Entry 7W8M (X-ray diffraction, 2.60 A resolution); this record covers chains A and B.

# Chain A
Molecule: Nitrile hydratase
Source organism: Pseudonocardia thermophila DSM 43832
Notes: EC 4.2.1.84
UniProt: A0A1M6Q338 (A0A1M6Q338_PSETH); residues 1-205 here = UniProt positions 1-205
Amino-acid sequence (205 residues; each row starts with the number of its first residue):
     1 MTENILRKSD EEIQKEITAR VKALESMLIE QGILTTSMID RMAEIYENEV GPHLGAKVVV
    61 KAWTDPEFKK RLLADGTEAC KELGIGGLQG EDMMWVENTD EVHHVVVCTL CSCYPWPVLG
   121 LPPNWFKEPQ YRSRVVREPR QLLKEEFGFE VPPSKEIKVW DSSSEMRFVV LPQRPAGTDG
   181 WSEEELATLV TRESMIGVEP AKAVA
Not modelled in the structure: 1, 205
Modified residues: Cys111 (3-sulfinoalanine; CSD); Cys113 (S-hydroxycysteine; CSO)
Metal / ion sites: Co2+: Ser112, Cys113

# Chain B
Molecule: Cobalt-containing nitrile hydratase subunit beta
Source organism: Pseudonocardia thermophila
Notes: EC 4.2.1.84
UniProt: Q7SID3 (NHAB_PSETH); residues 1-233 here = UniProt positions 1-233
Amino-acid sequence (233 residues; each row starts with the number of its first residue):
     1 MNGVYDVGGT DGLGPINRPA DEPVFRAEWE KVAFAMFPAT FRAGFMGLDE FRFGIEQMNP
    61 AEYLESPYYW HWIRTYIHHG VRTGKIDLEE LERRTQYYRE NPDAPLPEHE QKPELIEFVN
   121 QAVYGGLPRS REVDRPPKFK EGDVVRFSTA SPKGHARRAR YVRGKTGTVV KHHGAYIYPD
   181 TAGNGLGECP EHLYTVRFTA QELWGPEGDP NSSVYYDCWE PYIELVDTKA AAA
Not modelled in the structure: 229-233
Differences from the reference sequence: engineered mutation Arg129 (Ala in Q7SID3)
What the authors report for this chain:
  - mutagenesis - A129R: increased catalytic activity on substrate 1f
  - mutagenesis - A129R: decreased stability
  - contacts within the chain: Asp49-Arg129 (salt bridge)
  - mutagenesis - A129R (1.2-fold): increased catalytic activity on 1c
  - mutagenesis - A129R (3.5-fold): increased catalytic activity on 1h

# Interface between chain A and chain B
Residue-residue contacts (185):
  Thr2(A) - Glu65(B)
  Asn4(A) - Glu65(B)  hydrogen bond
  Arg7(A) - Glu65(B)  salt bridge
  Gln14(A) - Trp29(B)  hydrogen bond
  Gln14(A) - Pro67(B)
  Glu16(A) - Arg99(B)  salt bridge
  Ile17(A) - Trp29(B)
  Ile17(A) - Pro67(B)
  Ile17(A) - Trp70(B)  hydrophobic
  Thr18(A) - Trp29(B)
  Ala19(A) - Thr95(B)
  Ala19(A) - Tyr98(B)
  Ala19(A) - Arg99(B)
  Arg20(A) - Trp70(B)
  Arg20(A) - Thr95(B)
  Arg20(A) - Arg99(B)
  Val21(A) - Trp29(B)  hydrophobic
  Val21(A) - Val32(B)  hydrophobic
  Val21(A) - Ile73(B)  hydrophobic
  Lys22(A) - Tyr98(B)
  Lys22(A) - Pro102(B)  hydrogen bond (side chain-backbone)
  Lys22(A) - Asp103(B)
  Lys22(A) - Ala104(B)  hydrogen bond (side chain-backbone)
  Lys22(A) - Leu106(B)
  Ala23(A) - Leu91(B)  hydrophobic
  Ala23(A) - Arg94(B)
  Ala23(A) - Thr95(B)
  Ala23(A) - Tyr98(B)
  Leu24(A) - Met36(B)  hydrophobic
  Leu24(A) - Tyr76(B)  hydrophobic
  Leu24(A) - Leu91(B)
  Glu25(A) - Val32(B)
  Glu25(A) - Met36(B)
  Glu25(A) - Leu106(B)
  Ser26(A) - Arg94(B)  hydrogen bond
  Ser26(A) - Tyr98(B)
  Ser26(A) - Pro107(B)
  Met27(A) - Asp87(B)
  Met27(A) - Glu90(B)
  Met27(A) - Leu91(B)  hydrophobic
  Met27(A) - Arg94(B)
  Leu28(A) - Met36(B)  hydrophobic
  Leu28(A) - Phe45(B)  hydrophobic
  Ile29(A) - Leu106(B)  hydrophobic
  Ile29(A) - Pro107(B)
  Ile29(A) - His109(B)
  Glu30(A) - Arg94(B)  salt bridge
  Glu30(A) - Pro107(B)
  Gln31(A) - Lys85(B)  hydrogen bond (side chain-backbone)
  Gly32(A) - Lys112(B)
  Ile33(A) - Ala39(B)
  Ile33(A) - Ala43(B)  hydrophobic
  Ile33(A) - Phe45(B)  hydrophobic
  Ile33(A) - Leu115(B)
  Leu34(A) - Met36(B)  hydrophobic
  Leu34(A) - Ala39(B)  hydrophobic
  Thr35(A) - His109(B)
  Thr35(A) - Glu110(B)
  Thr35(A) - Gln111(B)  hydrogen bond
  Thr36(A) - His109(B)  hydrogen bond (backbone-side chain)
  Thr36(A) - Gln111(B)  hydrogen bond
  Ser37(A) - Gln111(B)  hydrogen bond
  Ser37(A) - Ile116(B)
  Met38(A) - Ala39(B)  hydrophobic
  Met38(A) - Leu115(B)
  Met38(A) - Ile116(B)
  Met38(A) - Val119(B)  hydrophobic
  Ile39(A) - Lys31(B)
  Ile39(A) - Ala35(B)  hydrophobic
  Arg41(A) - Val119(B)
  Arg41(A) - Asn120(B)  hydrogen bond
  Arg41(A) - Tyr124(B)  hydrogen bond
  Met42(A) - Phe34(B)  hydrophobic
  Met42(A) - Pro38(B)  hydrophobic
  Met42(A) - Val119(B)  hydrophobic
  Met42(A) - Val123(B)  hydrophobic
  Ala43(A) - Phe25(B)  hydrophobic
  Ala43(A) - Lys31(B)
  Ile45(A) - Val123(B)  hydrophobic
  Ile45(A) - Tyr124(B)
  Tyr46(A) - Val24(B)
  Tyr46(A) - Phe34(B)  hydrophobic
  Tyr46(A) - Val123(B)
  Glu47(A) - Phe25(B)
  Glu47(A) - Lys31(B)  salt bridge
  Glu49(A) - Tyr124(B)  hydrogen bond
  Gly86(A) - Val123(B)
  Gly86(A) - Tyr124(B)
  Gly87(A) - Val123(B)
  Gly87(A) - Tyr124(B)
  Gly87(A) - Gly126(B)
  Leu88(A) - Ala122(B)
  Leu88(A) - Val123(B)  hydrogen bond (backbone-backbone)
  Leu88(A) - Gly126(B)
  Leu88(A) - Leu127(B)  hydrophobic
  Glu91(A) - Gly126(B)
  Glu91(A) - Leu127(B)  hydrogen bond (side chain-backbone)
  Glu91(A) - Pro128(B)
  Asp92(A) - Tyr176(B)  hydrogen bond
  Thr109(A) - Tyr5(B)
  Thr109(A) - Val7(B)
  Thr109(A) - Gly8(B)
  Thr109(A) - Tyr161(B)
  Leu110(A) - Tyr5(B)
  Leu110(A) - Asp6(B)
  Leu110(A) - Arg157(B)
  Leu110(A) - Tyr216(B)
  Cys111(A) - Arg52(B)
  Cys111(A) - Arg157(B)
  Ser112(A) - Tyr68(B)  hydrogen bond
  Cys113(A) - Arg52(B)
  Trp116(A) - Phe34(B)  hydrophobic
  Leu121(A) - Val24(B)  hydrophobic
  Leu121(A) - Phe34(B)  hydrophobic
  Leu121(A) - Tyr69(B)
  Pro123(A) - Glu22(B)
  Asn124(A) - Glu22(B)  hydrogen bond
  Asn124(A) - Arg26(B)  hydrogen bond
  Trp125(A) - Ile16(B)  hydrophobic
  Trp125(A) - Arg18(B)
  Lys127(A) - Tyr68(B)
  Pro129(A) - Leu13(B)
  Pro129(A) - Leu64(B)  hydrophobic
  Gln130(A) - Leu13(B)  hydrogen bond (side chain-backbone)
  Gln130(A) - Gly14(B)
  Gln130(A) - Pro15(B)
  Gln130(A) - Ile16(B)
  Tyr131(A) - Ile16(B)
  Arg132(A) - Tyr5(B)  hydrogen bond (side chain-backbone)
  Arg132(A) - Val7(B)
  Arg132(A) - Tyr63(B)  hydrogen bond
  Ser133(A) - Val7(B)
  Ser133(A) - Gly8(B)
  Ser133(A) - Gly9(B)  hydrogen bond (backbone-backbone)
  Ser133(A) - Thr10(B)  hydrogen bond (side chain-backbone)
  Ser133(A) - Leu13(B)
  Val136(A) - Gly8(B)
  Val136(A) - Gly9(B)
  Val136(A) - Tyr161(B)
  Val136(A) - Trp204(B)  hydrogen bond (backbone-side chain)
  Val136(A) - Val214(B)
  Arg137(A) - Gly9(B)
  Arg137(A) - Asp11(B)  salt bridge
  Arg137(A) - Trp204(B)
  Pro139(A) - Ser212(B)
  Arg140(A) - Asp209(B)  salt bridge
  Arg140(A) - Asn211(B)  hydrogen bond (side chain-backbone)
  Glu146(A) - Ile16(B)
  Glu146(A) - Arg18(B)  salt bridge
  Phe147(A) - Arg18(B)
  Pro153(A) - Asn211(B)  hydrogen bond (backbone-side chain)
  Ser154(A) - Asn211(B)  hydrogen bond (backbone-side chain)
  Lys155(A) - Asn211(B)  hydrogen bond (backbone-side chain)
  Glu156(A) - Arg197(B)  salt bridge
  Glu156(A) - Asn211(B)
  Glu156(A) - Ser213(B)  hydrogen bond
  Ile157(A) - Asn211(B)  hydrogen bond (backbone-backbone)
  Ile157(A) - Ser212(B)  hydrogen bond (backbone-side chain)
  Ile157(A) - Ser213(B)  hydrogen bond (backbone-backbone)
  Lys158(A) - Ser213(B)
  Lys158(A) - Tyr215(B)  hydrogen bond
  Val159(A) - Ser213(B)  hydrogen bond (backbone-backbone)
  Val159(A) - Val214(B)
  Val159(A) - Tyr215(B)  hydrogen bond (backbone-backbone)
  Trp160(A) - Thr195(B)
  Trp160(A) - Tyr215(B)  hydrophobic
  Asp161(A) - Tyr161(B)  hydrogen bond
  Asp161(A) - Tyr215(B)  hydrogen bond (backbone-backbone)
  Asp161(A) - Tyr216(B)
  Ser162(A) - Arg157(B)  hydrogen bond (backbone-side chain)
  Ser163(A) - Arg157(B)  hydrogen bond (backbone-side chain)
  Ser163(A) - Tyr216(B)
  Ser163(A) - Asp217(B)  hydrogen bond (side chain-backbone)
  Ser163(A) - Trp219(B)
  Ser164(A) - Leu193(B)
  Ser164(A) - Asp217(B)  hydrogen bond
  Ser164(A) - Trp219(B)
  Glu165(A) - Leu48(B)
  Glu165(A) - Arg52(B)  salt bridge
  Glu165(A) - Arg129(B)
  Met166(A) - His173(B)
  Met166(A) - Tyr176(B)
  Met166(A) - Asp217(B)
  Arg167(A) - Arg52(B)
  Phe168(A) - Asp217(B)
Other interface residues (no listed pair), chain A (85 interface residues in all): Ile13, Ala74, Gln89, Met94, Cys108, Glu128, Leu142
Other interface residues (no listed pair), chain B (94 interface residues in all): Asn17, Ala27, Phe37, Trp72, Arg74, Ile77, Ile86, Phe118, Gly125, Ser130, Ala159, Lys171

# Overview
85 residues of chain A and 94 residues of chain B are in contact; the contacts include 42 hydrogen bonds and 9
salt bridges. Polar contacts include Arg7(A)-Glu65(B), Glu16(A)-Arg99(B) and Glu30(A)-Arg94(B). From the
paper: A129R of chain B increases catalytic activity on substrate 1f; contacts within the chain involving
Arg129(B) and Asp49(B).
Chain A is Nitrile hydratase (Pseudonocardia thermophila DSM 43832) and chain B is Cobalt-containing nitrile
hydratase subunit beta (Pseudonocardia thermophila); the structure, Crystal structure of Co-type nitrile
hydratase mutant from Pseudomonas thermophila - A129R, was determined by X-ray diffraction (same publication
as 7W8L).
